PDB entry 9CG9 | electron microscopy, 2.94 A resolution | chains E and I of the 11 polymer chains in the assembly

== Chain E ==
Molecule: Histone H3.2
Source organism: Xenopus laevis
UniProtKB: P84233 (H32_XENLA); residues 1-135 here correspond to UniProt positions 2-136 (UniProt number = residue number + 1)
Sequence (135 residues; each row starts with the number of its first residue):
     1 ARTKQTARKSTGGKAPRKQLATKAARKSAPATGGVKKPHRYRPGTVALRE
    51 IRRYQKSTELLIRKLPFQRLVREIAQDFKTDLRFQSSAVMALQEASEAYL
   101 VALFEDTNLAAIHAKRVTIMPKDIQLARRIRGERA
Unresolved in the structure: 1-36, 135
Construct notes: engineered mutation Ala102 (Gly103 in P84233), Ala110 (Cys111 in P84233)
UniProt features mapped onto this chain:
  - modified residue: Arg2 (Asymmetric dimethylarginine), Thr3 (Phosphothreonine), Lys4 (Allysine), Gln5 (5-glutamyl dopamine), Thr6 (Phosphothreonine), Arg8 (Citrulline), Lys9 (N6,N6,N6-trimethyllysine), Ser10 (ADP-ribosylserine), Thr11 (Phosphothreonine), Lys14 (N6-(2-hydroxyisobutyryl)lysine), Arg17 (Asymmetric dimethylarginine), Lys18 (N6-(2-hydroxyisobutyryl)lysine), Lys23 (N6-(2-hydroxyisobutyryl)lysine), Arg26 (Citrulline), Lys27 (N6,N6,N6-trimethyllysine), Ser28 (ADP-ribosylserine), Lys36 (N6,N6,N6-trimethyllysine), Lys37 (N6-methyllysine), Tyr41 (Phosphotyrosine), Lys56 (N6,N6,N6-trimethyllysine) and 8 more in UniProt

== Chain I ==
Molecule: Widom 601 DNA reverse strand
Sequence (154 nucleotides; each row starts with the number of its first residue):
     4 TACATGCACAGGATGTATATATCTGACACGTGCCTGGAGACTAGGGAGTA
    54 ATCCCCTTGGCGGTTAAAACGCGGGGGACAGCGCGTACGTGCGTTTAAGC
   104 GGTGCTAGAGCTGTCTACGACCAATTGAGCGGCCTCGGCACCGGGATTCT
   154 CCAG

== How chain E and chain I interact ==
Residue-residue contacts (25):
  Arg40(E) - DG76(I)  base contact
  Arg40(E) - DC154(I)  sugar contact
  Tyr41(E) - DT153(I)  phosphate contact
  Tyr41(E) - DC154(I)  phosphate contact
  Arg42(E) - DG79(I)  phosphate contact
  Arg42(E) - DC154(I)  salt bridge to the phosphate
  Pro43(E) - DG79(I)  phosphate contact
  Thr45(E) - DT153(I)  phosphate contact
  Thr45(E) - DC154(I)  hydrogen bond to the phosphate
  Arg63(E) - DA70(I)  hydrogen bond to the phosphate
  Arg63(E) - DA71(I)  salt bridge to the phosphate
  Arg72(E) - DT61(I)  salt bridge to the phosphate
  Arg83(E) - DT60(I)  hydrogen bond to the base
  Arg83(E) - DT61(I)  sugar contact
  Phe84(E) - DT60(I)  sugar contact
  Phe84(E) - DT61(I)  hydrogen bond to the phosphate
  Gln85(E) - DT60(I)  phosphate contact
  Ser86(E) - DT60(I)  hydrogen bond to the phosphate
  Arg116(E) - DA81(I)  phosphate contact
  Arg116(E) - DC82(I)  phosphate contact
  Val117(E) - DG80(I)  sugar contact
  Val117(E) - DA81(I)  hydrogen bond to the phosphate
  Thr118(E) - DG80(I)  phosphate contact
  Thr118(E) - DA81(I)  hydrogen bond to the phosphate
  Met120(E) - DC82(I)  phosphate contact
Interface residues without a listed pair, chain E (16 interface residues in all): Lys115
Interface residues without a listed pair, chain I (13 interface residues in all): DG78, DC155

== Overview ==
Chain E and chain I form an interface of 16 and 13 residues respectively; the contacts include 7 hydrogen
bonds and 3 salt bridges. Polar contacts include Arg83(E)-DT60(I), Thr45(E)-DC154(I) and Arg63(E)-DA70(I).
Here chain E is Histone H3.2 (Xenopus laevis) and chain I is Widom 601 DNA reverse strand. Entry 9CG9 (Cryo-EM
structure of an HMGB1 box bound to nucleosome at SHL-2) was determined by electron microscopy.
